7W5Z - chains 5B and Y7 of the 116 polymer chains in the assembly; structure by electron microscopy, 3.02 A resolution.

== Chain 5B ==
Molecule: Cytochrome C oxidase subunit Vb protein
Organism: Tetrahymena thermophila
UniProt: Q23FF5 (Q23FF5_TETTS); residue numbers follow UniProt; this construct covers 1-637
Amino-acid sequence (637 residues; each row starts with the number of its first residue):
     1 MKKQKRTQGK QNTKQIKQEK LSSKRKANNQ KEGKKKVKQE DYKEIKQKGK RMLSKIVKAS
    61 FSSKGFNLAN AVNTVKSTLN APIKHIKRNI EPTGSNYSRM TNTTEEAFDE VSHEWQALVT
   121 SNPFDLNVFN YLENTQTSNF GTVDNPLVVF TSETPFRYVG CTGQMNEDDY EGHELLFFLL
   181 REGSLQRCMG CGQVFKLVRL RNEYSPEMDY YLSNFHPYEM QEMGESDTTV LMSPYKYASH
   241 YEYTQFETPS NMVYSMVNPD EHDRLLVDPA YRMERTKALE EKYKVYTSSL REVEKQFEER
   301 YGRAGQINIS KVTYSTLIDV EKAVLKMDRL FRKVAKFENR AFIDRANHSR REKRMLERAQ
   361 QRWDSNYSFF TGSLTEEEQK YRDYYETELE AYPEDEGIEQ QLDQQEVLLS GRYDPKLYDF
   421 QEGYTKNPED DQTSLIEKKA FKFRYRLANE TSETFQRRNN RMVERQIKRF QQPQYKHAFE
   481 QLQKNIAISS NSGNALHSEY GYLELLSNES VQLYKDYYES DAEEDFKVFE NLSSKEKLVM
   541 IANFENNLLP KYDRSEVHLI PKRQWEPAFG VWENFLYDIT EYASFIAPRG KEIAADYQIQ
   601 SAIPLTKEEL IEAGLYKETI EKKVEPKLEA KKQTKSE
Disordered / not traced: 1-63, 618-637
Modified residues: Thr-387 (phosphothreonine; TPO); Ser-520 (phosphoserine; SEP)
Ion coordination: Zn2+ site 1: Cys-161, His-173, Cys-188, Cys-191; Zn2+ site 2: His-240 (shared with 2 residues of chain M)

== Chain Y7 ==
Molecule: Ymf67
Organism: Tetrahymena thermophila
UniProt: Q950Y7 (Q950Y7_TETTH); residue numbers follow UniProt; this construct covers 1-453
Amino-acid sequence (453 residues; row label = number of the first residue in the row):
     1 MTALFLHILW SISYIIINIL YIFLSLLLSN NNEKIKQYNS NYFIKILLVL FYNKNLSFYK
    61 NLLSEDEISK IEFERLKNYP TLVLIHSNLN KLEKRNKIIN SFINFKTKYR FYKFISTNFN
   121 LQTIIKNCND KIIFSTLLYI VNLNYSFFYK TIKNTDLIVY LLANKFSILN DNIIVSKFNI
   181 SKFNDYIKYI NNTNSIDTYL ENQIILGLNN NTNSNITKNI NTKLLNSYSN LKNLVNITNN
   241 TFYLKKINDN YNTVINSEFL TYLKSNYKIS FSASNIVKYL SDKSVNNSVI LYLRKNKIFN
   301 KSRYSRNRQT YRTGAYWCLY VNIIAVVAFY FWFYKFTMNF GYLWWLLYSL ILSFFFSRAL
   361 KHRFYNPLNV MTEFKNGFMW FIIILINIFK PLLKLLENNY INLYNHLVIK YYQSFICNTL
   421 INKKKLEFNY ILSSFKFIKE LNNIIIISLN KLF
Disordered / not traced: 1-102, 210-217, 422-426
Ligand contacts:
  - 1,2-diacyl-sn-glycero-3-phosphocholine (PC1), molecule 1: Tyr-304, Asn-307, Tyr-311, Trp-317, Val-321
  - 1,2-diacyl-sn-glycero-3-phosphocholine (PC1), molecule 2: Phe-329, Phe-331, Trp-332, Lys-335

== How chain 5B and chain Y7 interact ==
Pairs across the interface - 167 pairs, chain 5B then chain Y7:
  Asn-102(5B) / Leu-291(Y7)
  Thr-103(5B) / Leu-291(Y7)
  Thr-103(5B) / Tyr-292(Y7)  hydrogen bond (side chain-backbone)
  Thr-103(5B) / Leu-293(Y7)
  Thr-104(5B) / Leu-291(Y7)
  Thr-104(5B) / Tyr-292(Y7)  hydrogen bond (side chain-backbone)
  Phe-108(5B) / Arg-294(Y7)
  Phe-108(5B) / Asn-296(Y7)
  Asp-109(5B) / Asn-296(Y7)
  Glu-110(5B) / Ser-305(Y7)
  Glu-110(5B) / Arg-306(Y7)  hydrogen bond (side chain-backbone)
  Ser-112(5B) / Leu-293(Y7)
  Ser-112(5B) / Arg-294(Y7)  hydrogen bond (side chain-backbone)
  His-113(5B) / Ile-298(Y7)
  Trp-115(5B) / Leu-293(Y7)  hydrophobic
  Gln-116(5B) / Leu-293(Y7)
  Gln-116(5B) / Arg-294(Y7)  hydrogen bond (side chain-backbone)
  Gln-116(5B) / Lys-295(Y7)
  Val-128(5B) / Asn-300(Y7)
  Val-128(5B) / Lys-301(Y7)
  Val-128(5B) / Ser-302(Y7)
  Val-128(5B) / Arg-303(Y7)
  Phe-129(5B) / Arg-303(Y7)
  Asn-130(5B) / Arg-303(Y7)
  Tyr-131(5B) / Arg-303(Y7)
  Ser-152(5B) / Lys-301(Y7)
  Thr-154(5B) / Lys-301(Y7)
  Asn-202(5B) / Lys-295(Y7)  hydrogen bond
  Asn-202(5B) / Ile-298(Y7)
  Tyr-204(5B) / Lys-295(Y7)
  Tyr-218(5B) / Arg-303(Y7)  hydrogen bond
  Asn-251(5B) / Asn-287(Y7)  hydrogen bond (side chain-backbone)
  Asn-251(5B) / Ser-288(Y7)
  Asn-251(5B) / Val-289(Y7)  hydrogen bond (backbone-backbone)
  Met-252(5B) / Val-289(Y7)
  Met-252(5B) / Leu-291(Y7)  hydrophobic
  Val-253(5B) / Ser-288(Y7)
  Val-253(5B) / Val-289(Y7)  hydrogen bond (backbone-backbone)
  Val-253(5B) / Ile-290(Y7)
  Val-253(5B) / Leu-291(Y7)  hydrogen bond (backbone-backbone)
  Tyr-254(5B) / Leu-291(Y7)
  Tyr-254(5B) / Leu-293(Y7)  hydrophobic
  Ser-255(5B) / Leu-291(Y7)  hydrogen bond (backbone-backbone)
  Ser-255(5B) / Tyr-292(Y7)
  Ser-255(5B) / Leu-293(Y7)  hydrogen bond (backbone-backbone)
  Met-256(5B) / Leu-293(Y7)
  Val-257(5B) / Tyr-292(Y7)  hydrophobic
  Val-257(5B) / Leu-293(Y7)  hydrogen bond (backbone-backbone)
  Val-257(5B) / Arg-294(Y7)
  Val-257(5B) / Lys-295(Y7)  hydrogen bond (backbone-backbone)
  Pro-259(5B) / Arg-294(Y7)
  Pro-259(5B) / Lys-295(Y7)
  His-262(5B) / Arg-294(Y7)  hydrogen bond
  Asp-263(5B) / Arg-294(Y7)  salt bridge
  Arg-272(5B) / Tyr-292(Y7)
  Arg-275(5B) / Tyr-292(Y7)
  Thr-276(5B) / Tyr-292(Y7)  hydrogen bond
  Leu-279(5B) / Ile-290(Y7)  hydrophobic
  Leu-279(5B) / Tyr-292(Y7)  hydrophobic
  Glu-280(5B) / Ser-288(Y7)
  Glu-280(5B) / Ile-290(Y7)
  Tyr-283(5B) / Val-277(Y7)
  Tyr-283(5B) / Leu-280(Y7)
  Tyr-283(5B) / Val-285(Y7)  hydrophobic
  Tyr-283(5B) / Ser-288(Y7)
  Lys-284(5B) / Asn-252(Y7)
  Lys-284(5B) / Thr-253(Y7)
  Lys-284(5B) / Val-285(Y7)
  Lys-284(5B) / Asn-286(Y7)
  Tyr-286(5B) / Asn-275(Y7)  hydrogen bond
  Thr-287(5B) / Val-277(Y7)
  Thr-287(5B) / Leu-280(Y7)
  Thr-287(5B) / Val-285(Y7)
  Ser-288(5B) / Thr-253(Y7)  hydrogen bond
  Leu-290(5B) / Ala-273(Y7)  hydrophobic
  Leu-290(5B) / Asn-275(Y7)
  Leu-290(5B) / Val-277(Y7)  hydrophobic
  Leu-290(5B) / Lys-278(Y7)
  Arg-291(5B) / Asn-250(Y7)  hydrogen bond
  Arg-291(5B) / Leu-280(Y7)  hydrogen bond (side chain-backbone)
  Arg-291(5B) / Ser-281(Y7)
  Arg-291(5B) / Asp-282(Y7)  salt bridge
  Glu-292(5B) / Leu-260(Y7)
  Val-293(5B) / Ile-269(Y7)
  Glu-294(5B) / Ser-272(Y7)  hydrogen bond
  Glu-294(5B) / Ala-273(Y7)  hydrogen bond (side chain-backbone)
  Glu-294(5B) / Lys-278(Y7)  salt bridge
  Gln-296(5B) / Lys-264(Y7)
  Gln-296(5B) / Ile-269(Y7)
  Phe-297(5B) / Ile-269(Y7)  hydrophobic
  Phe-297(5B) / Ser-270(Y7)
  Phe-297(5B) / Phe-271(Y7)
  Phe-297(5B) / Ser-272(Y7)
  Arg-300(5B) / Lys-268(Y7)
  Arg-300(5B) / Ile-269(Y7)  hydrogen bond (side chain-backbone)
  Arg-300(5B) / Ser-270(Y7)  hydrogen bond
  Tyr-301(5B) / Ser-270(Y7)
  Glu-390(5B) / Ser-227(Y7)  hydrogen bond (backbone-side chain)
  Tyr-392(5B) / Leu-231(Y7)  hydrophobic
  Pro-393(5B) / Leu-224(Y7)  hydrophobic
  Pro-393(5B) / Ser-227(Y7)
  Pro-393(5B) / Tyr-228(Y7)  hydrogen bond (backbone-side chain)
  Glu-394(5B) / Tyr-228(Y7)
  Asp-395(5B) / Leu-224(Y7)
  Asp-395(5B) / Tyr-228(Y7)  hydrogen bond (backbone-side chain)
  Ile-398(5B) / Leu-224(Y7)  hydrophobic
  Ile-398(5B) / Tyr-228(Y7)  hydrophobic
  Ile-398(5B) / Phe-242(Y7)  hydrophobic
  Glu-399(5B) / Tyr-228(Y7)  hydrogen bond
  Gln-401(5B) / Phe-242(Y7)
  Leu-402(5B) / Val-235(Y7)  hydrophobic
  Leu-402(5B) / Phe-242(Y7)
  Leu-402(5B) / Leu-244(Y7)
  Gln-405(5B) / Phe-242(Y7)  hydrogen bond (side chain-backbone)
  Gln-405(5B) / Tyr-243(Y7)
  Gln-405(5B) / Leu-244(Y7)  hydrogen bond (side chain-backbone)
  Glu-406(5B) / Leu-244(Y7)
  Leu-409(5B) / Lys-246(Y7)
  Phe-455(5B) / Tyr-243(Y7)  hydrophobic
  Gln-456(5B) / Asn-236(Y7)
  Gln-456(5B) / Tyr-243(Y7)
  Asn-459(5B) / Tyr-243(Y7)  hydrogen bond
  Asn-460(5B) / Thr-238(Y7)
  Asn-460(5B) / Asn-239(Y7)  hydrogen bond (backbone-side chain)
  Asn-460(5B) / Tyr-243(Y7)  hydrogen bond
  Val-463(5B) / Asn-239(Y7)
  Pro-473(5B) / Tyr-199(Y7)
  Gln-474(5B) / Ile-196(Y7)
  His-477(5B) / Tyr-199(Y7)
  Gln-481(5B) / Thr-198(Y7)
  Lys-484(5B) / Asn-209(Y7)
  Asn-485(5B) / Leu-208(Y7)
  Asn-485(5B) / Asn-209(Y7)
  Ile-488(5B) / Asn-209(Y7)
  Asn-494(5B) / Tyr-186(Y7)
  Ala-495(5B) / Tyr-186(Y7)  hydrogen bond (backbone-side chain)
  Leu-496(5B) / Tyr-189(Y7)
  His-497(5B) / Tyr-189(Y7)  hydrogen bond
  His-497(5B) / Thr-193(Y7)
  His-497(5B) / Ile-205(Y7)
  His-497(5B) / Leu-208(Y7)
  Tyr-500(5B) / Tyr-186(Y7)
  Tyr-500(5B) / Ile-190(Y7)  hydrophobic
  Gly-501(5B) / Ser-195(Y7)
  Asn-547(5B) / Asn-240(Y7)  hydrogen bond (backbone-side chain)
  Leu-548(5B) / Asn-240(Y7)
  Leu-549(5B) / Asn-240(Y7)  hydrogen bond (backbone-side chain)
  Lys-551(5B) / Asn-240(Y7)  hydrogen bond (side chain-backbone)
  Lys-551(5B) / Thr-241(Y7)
  Lys-551(5B) / Phe-242(Y7)
  Tyr-552(5B) / Asn-219(Y7)
  Tyr-552(5B) / Ile-220(Y7)
  Tyr-552(5B) / Asn-221(Y7)  hydrogen bond (side chain-backbone)
  Tyr-552(5B) / Leu-224(Y7)  hydrophobic
  Tyr-552(5B) / Leu-225(Y7)  hydrophobic
  Arg-554(5B) / Asn-219(Y7)
  Pro-604(5B) / Lys-218(Y7)
  Leu-605(5B) / Lys-218(Y7)
  Leu-605(5B) / Ile-220(Y7)  hydrophobic
  Glu-609(5B) / Lys-218(Y7)
  Glu-609(5B) / Ile-220(Y7)
  Ala-613(5B) / Leu-225(Y7)  hydrophobic
  Leu-615(5B) / Leu-225(Y7)  hydrophobic
  Leu-615(5B) / Ile-237(Y7)  hydrophobic
  Leu-615(5B) / Asn-239(Y7)  hydrogen bond (backbone-backbone)
  Leu-615(5B) / Asn-240(Y7)  hydrogen bond (backbone-backbone)
  Tyr-616(5B) / Asn-239(Y7)
Other interface residues (no listed pair), chain 5B (106 interface residues in all): Thr-101, Val-119, Phe-124, Leu-132, Glu-153, Glu-222, Asn-258, Leu-265, Val-285, Ala-391, Ser-452, Glu-464, Gln-600, Ile-603, Leu-610, Lys-617
Other interface residues (no listed pair), chain Y7 (69 interface residues in all): Leu-234, Tyr-304

== In short ==
The interface between chain 5B and chain Y7 involves 106 residues on one side and 69 on the other; the
contacts include 42 hydrogen bonds and 3 salt bridges. Among the polar pairs are Asp-263(5B)/Arg-294(Y7),
Arg-291(5B)/Asp-282(Y7) and Glu-294(5B)/Lys-278(Y7). Chain Y7 binds 1,2-diacyl-sn-glycero-3-phosphocholine.
Chain 5B is Cytochrome C oxidase subunit Vb protein and chain Y7 is Ymf67, both from Tetrahymena thermophila;
the structure, Cryo-EM structure of Tetrahymena thermophila mitochondrial complex IV, composite dimer model,
was determined by electron microscopy, deposited together with 7TGH.
